5NX1 - chains A and D of the 4 polymer chains in the assembly; structure by X-ray diffraction, 1.85 A resolution.

# Chain A
Name: Kallikrein-6
Source organism: Homo sapiens
Notes: EC 3.4.21.-
Reference sequence: Q92876 (KLK6_HUMAN); the construct lacks a stretch of the UniProt sequence and is renumbered around it, so the offset changes along the chain: 16-36 = UniProt 22-42; 38-67 = UniProt 43-72; 69-125 = UniProt 73-129; 127-130 = UniProt 130-133; 5 more segments
Sequence (223 residues; row label = number of the first residue in the row; note: 11 numbers in that range are skipped by the numbering (no residue carries them; nothing is unmodelled there); a row labelled like 186A-186B holds insertion residues (186A, then the next letters in order)):
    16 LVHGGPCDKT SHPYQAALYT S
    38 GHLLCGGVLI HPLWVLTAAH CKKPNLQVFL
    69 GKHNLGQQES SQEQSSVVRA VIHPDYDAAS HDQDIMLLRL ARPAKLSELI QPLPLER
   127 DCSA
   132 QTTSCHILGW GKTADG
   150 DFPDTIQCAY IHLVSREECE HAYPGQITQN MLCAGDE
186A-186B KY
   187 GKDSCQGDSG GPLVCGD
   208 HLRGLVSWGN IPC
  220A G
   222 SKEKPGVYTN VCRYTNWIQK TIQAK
Unresolved in the structure: 246
Differences from the reference sequence: conflict Gly74 (Arg78 in Q92876), Gln76 (Arg80 in Q92876), Gln132 (Asn134 in Q92876)
Swiss-Prot annotation at these positions:
  - active site (Charge relay system): His57, Asp102, Ser195
Disulfides: Cys22-Cys157, Cys42-Cys58, Cys128-Cys233, Cys136-Cys201, Cys168-Cys182, Cys191-Cys220
Reported in the primary citation:
  - specificity-determining residues: His39, Leu40, Leu41 (by similarity / conservation)

# Chain D
Name: Amyloid-beta A4 protein
Source organism: Homo sapiens
Reference sequence: P05067 (A4_HUMAN), isoform P05067-8; residues 16-60 here correspond to UniProt positions 302-346 (UniProt number = residue number + 286)
Sequence (56 residues; numbered 16 to 71; the number before each row is that of its first residue):
    16 AMISRWYFDV TEGKCAPFFY GGCGGNRNNF DTEEYCMAVC GSAIPRHHHH HHAAAN
Unresolved in the structure: 58-71
Differences from the reference sequence: expression tag (61-71)
Disulfides: Cys30-Cys51

# How chain A and chain D interact
Contacting residue pairs - 18 pairs, chain A then chain D:
  Thr25(A) - Met17(D)
  Ser26(A) - Met17(D)
  Pro28(A) - Met17(D)
  Tyr29(A) - Met17(D)  hydrophobic
  Tyr29(A) - Phe34(D)  hydrophobic
  Gln119(A) - Met17(D)
  Gln119(A) - Ile18(D)
  Gln119(A) - Ser19(D)  hydrogen bond (side chain-backbone)
  Gln119(A) - Phe34(D)
  Pro120(A) - Phe34(D)
  Leu121(A) - Phe34(D)  hydrophobic
  Pro122(A) - Pro32(D)
  Pro122(A) - Phe34(D)
  Arg125(A) - Tyr22(D)
  Arg125(A) - Asp24(D)  salt bridge
  Arg125(A) - Glu27(D)  salt bridge
  Arg125(A) - Ala31(D)
  Arg125(A) - Pro32(D)  hydrogen bond (side chain-backbone)
Other interface residues (no listed pair), chain A (11 interface residues in all): Asp203, His208
Other interface residues (no listed pair), chain D (10 interface residues in all): Phe33

# In short
11 residues of chain A face 10 of chain D across their interface; the contacts include 2 hydrogen bonds and 2
salt bridges. Among the polar pairs are Arg125(A)-Asp24(D), Arg125(A)-Glu27(D) and Gln119(A)-Ser19(D). Curated
annotation (UniProt) lists 3 active-site residues on chain A. From the paper: specificity determinants
His39(A), Leu40(A) and Leu41(A).
Chain A is Kallikrein-6 and chain D is Amyloid-beta A4 protein, both from Homo sapiens; the structure,
Combinatorial Engineering of Proteolytically Resistant APPI Variants that Selectively Inhibit Human Kallikrein
6 for Cancer Therapy, was determined by X-ray diffraction, deposited together with 5NX3.
